Entry 6HT7 (X-ray diffraction, 3.70 A resolution); this record covers chains W and I of the 28 polymer chains in the assembly.

# Chain W
Protein: 10 kDa heat shock protein, mitochondrial
From: Homo sapiens
UniProtKB: P61604 (CH10_HUMAN); numbering as in UniProt (aligned over 1-102)
Amino-acid sequence (102 residues; numbered 1 to 102; the number before each row is that of its first residue):
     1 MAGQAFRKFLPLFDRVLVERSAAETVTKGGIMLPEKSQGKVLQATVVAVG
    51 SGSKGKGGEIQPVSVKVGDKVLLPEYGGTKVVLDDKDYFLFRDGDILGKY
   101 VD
Unresolved in the structure: 1-2

# Chain I
Protein: 60 kDa heat shock protein, mitochondrial
From: Homo sapiens
Notes: EC 3.6.4.9
UniProtKB: P10809 (CH60_HUMAN); residues 3-549 here correspond to UniProt positions 27-573 (UniProt number = residue number + 24)
Amino-acid sequence (549 residues; each row starts with the number of its first residue):
     1 GSAKDVKFGADARALMLQGVDLLADAVAVTMGPKGRTVIIEQSWGSPKVT
    51 KDGVTVAKSIDLKDKYKNIGAKLVQDVANNTNEEAGDGTTTATVLARSIA
   101 KEGFEKISKGANPVEIRRGVMLAVDAVIAELKKQSKPVTTPEEIAQVATI
   151 SANGDKEIGNIISDAMKKVGRKGVITVKDGKTLNDELEIIEGMKFDRGYI
   201 SPYFINTSKGQKCEFQDAYVLLSEKKISSIQSIVPALEIANAHRKPLVII
   251 AEDVDGEALSTLVLNRLKVGLQVVAVKAPGFGDNRKNQLKDMAIATGGAV
   301 FGEEGLTLNLEDVQPHDLGKVGEVIVTKDDAMLLKGKGDKAQIEKRIQEI
   351 IEQLDVTTSEYEKEKLNERLAKLSDGVAVLKVGGTSDVEVNEKKDRVTDA
   401 LNATRAAVEEGIVLGGGCALLRCIPALDSLTPANEDQKIGIEIIKRTLKI
   451 PAMTIAKNAGVEGSLIVEKIMQSSSEVGYDAMAGDFVNMVEKGIIDPTKV
   501 VRTALLDAAGVASLLTTAEVVVTEIPKEEKDPGMGAMGGMGGGMGGGMF
Unresolved in the structure: 529-549
Differences from the reference sequence: expression tag (1-2)
Metal / ion sites: K+: Thr30, Lys51, Thr90 (together with ADP); Mg2+: Asp52, Asp399
Ligand contacts: ADP / beryllium trifluoride: Thr30, Met31, Gly32, Pro33, Lys51, Asp52, Gly53, Asp87, Gly88, Thr89, Thr90, Thr91, Ile150, Gly415, Gly416, Gly417, Ile455, Tyr479, Asp480, Ala481, Met482, Ile494, Asp496
From the paper describing this entry:
  - self-association interface (contacts with another copy of this molecule); pairs are residue here / residue on that copy: Lys109-Glu105 (salt bridge)

# Interface between chain W and chain I
Residue-residue contacts (14):
  Thr27(W) with Glu238(I)
  Gly30(W) with Asn241(I)
  Ile31(W) with Val234(I), hydrophobic; Leu237(I), hydrophobic; Asn265(I)
  Met32(W) with Asn265(I), hydrogen bond (backbone-side chain); Lys268(I), hydrogen bond
  Leu33(W) with Leu264(I)
  Pro34(W) with Ile230(I); Glu257(I); Thr261(I)
  Lys36(W) with Glu257(I)
  Ser37(W) with Ile230(I); Glu257(I)

# In short
Chain W and chain I form an interface of 8 and 10 residues respectively, with 2 hydrogen bonds. Among the
polar pairs are Met32(W)-Asn265(I) and Met32(W)-Lys268(I). Chain I binds ADP / beryllium trifluoride.
Thr30(I), Lys51(I) and Thr90(I) form the K+ site. Asp52(I) and Asp399(I) form the Mg2+ site. The paper reports
a self-association interface involving Lys109(I).
Here chain W is 10 kDa heat shock protein, mitochondrial and chain I is 60 kDa heat shock protein,
mitochondrial, both from Homo sapiens. Entry 6HT7 (Crystal structure of the WT human mitochondrial chaperonin
(ADP:BeF3)14 complex) was determined by X-ray diffraction (same publication as 6MRC and 6MRD).
